PDB entry 7FIK | electron microscopy, 3.70 A resolution | chains b and e of the 32 polymer chains in the assembly

== Chain b ==
Protein: Nuclear pore complex protein Nup85
Organism: Xenopus laevis
UniProt: Q68FJ0 (NUP85_XENLA); numbering as in UniProt (aligned over 1-653)
Amino-acid sequence (653 residues; each row starts with the number of its first residue):
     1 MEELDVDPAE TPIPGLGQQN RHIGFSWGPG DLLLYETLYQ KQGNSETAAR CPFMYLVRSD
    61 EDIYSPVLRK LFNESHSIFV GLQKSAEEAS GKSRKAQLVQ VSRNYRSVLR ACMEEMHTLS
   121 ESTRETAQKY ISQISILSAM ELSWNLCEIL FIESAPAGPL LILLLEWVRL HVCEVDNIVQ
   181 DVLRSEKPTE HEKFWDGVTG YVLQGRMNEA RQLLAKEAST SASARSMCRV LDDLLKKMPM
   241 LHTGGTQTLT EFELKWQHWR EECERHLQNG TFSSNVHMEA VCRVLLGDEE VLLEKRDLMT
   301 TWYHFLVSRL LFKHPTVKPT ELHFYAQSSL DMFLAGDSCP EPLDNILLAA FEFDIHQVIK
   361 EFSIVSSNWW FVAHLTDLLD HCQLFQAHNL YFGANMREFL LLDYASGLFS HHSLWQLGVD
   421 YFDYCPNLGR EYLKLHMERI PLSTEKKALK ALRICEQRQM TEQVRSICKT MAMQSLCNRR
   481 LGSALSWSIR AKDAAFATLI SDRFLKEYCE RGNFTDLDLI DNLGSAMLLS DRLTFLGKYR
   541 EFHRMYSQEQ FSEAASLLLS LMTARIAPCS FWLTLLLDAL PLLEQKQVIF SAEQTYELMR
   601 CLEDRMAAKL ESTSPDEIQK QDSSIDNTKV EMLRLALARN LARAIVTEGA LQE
Not modelled in the structure: 1-17, 44-46, 59-60, 243-247, 272-275, 298-299, 386-395, 612-620, 648-653

== Chain e ==
Protein: outer Nup160
Organism: Xenopus laevis
Amino-acid sequence (1435 residues; each row starts with the number of its first residue):
     1 MAAAERHMTP FQAIDWAGSI TLPMVQRVGG FTRAIMAASV NLERSYMELI GAERETSRRN
    61 FRDLSLRPDV NLVIGGPKYA DCAGGYCYSE SSSLLSATRN RFLHWTSYAD TLELVEISLD
   121 INLVNNAVRL RILNCSILPG GVHICETPNN IVVLILTNQT VHRLILPHPS RMYRSEIISD
   181 SHIQSIFTDI GKTNFHDPSN TYVIPAIPGR APNTTASTAW LSSDGEALFA LPSISGGILV
   241 IKMPPHDMEG LVTIAELKQS SVMQRLLTGW MPSSIRGDQG PAHLPVSLAV HTLDHDSYLF
   301 ALCQDHKLRM WSYKDQMCLM VADMLEYVPV SKDIRQTAGT GHKLRLAFSE TLGILYLGVY
   361 LHTPKQGQFC VFQLMCAESN RYSLDHISSI FTNQETLIDF TFTLTSMDIW ALWLDDDNQT
   421 VVKHINFEEN QAGQWNPVFV NPLPEDDLAI SDEQEPQEAY LECLFAPGRF TIAAVQKAIQ
   481 ILRKGSGRVL DLSWEELRKD VTLTVENEIQ NAVIDYDVSQ EEFRQINIEN WCKFYTCCLQ
   541 YQETLSRPLA LLVHPDTNMV CLLRKGFLSF LAPCSLVEHL YLVPAEHLLT VDESVISDDI
   601 DAASDIVNLI QCLRMIADYI SEDMAYLMES ACCHLQSPER VAEQILEDLI ANDIDNIMEN
   661 IQNKLQDTRN PIRAIGFLLQ NMDYETNADM EQPQPNTRLN LSTLYGSITA SSVVCQAICK
   721 ISATRFLICR DLLILQHLLL RLGDMALIGA GQLLHSQQEL IPRAAQLLLS YYMIRWGSQC
   781 LACAVPVDIL ESNLQHLSVL ELSDSQVEKR RYTSGIQTIV ELFFEDVARK HFPHVFIQSG
   841 ASQLQEPLNW SDLIKRITNY LLQLLWPSNP NFQFAECLMR NCQYTQLQEY VRLLLPWCQV
   901 NVGSCHFMLA QCYLVAGEGH KALDCFSQAA SEVEREDFLE KLIRVEEGES VSPRLQYYNR
   961 VLRLLEDVGL PELVIQLATI AIGEASDDWR SQAALRTRIF KHHLDMGHNN QAYDALTQIP
  1021 DPSRQLDCLR QLVVVLCERS QLQDLVEFPY VNLHNEVVGI IESRARAVDL MTHNYYELLY
  1081 AFHIYRHNYR KAGSVMFEYG MRLGREVRTL RGLQKQVNSY LACLNCLRLI RPEYAWIVQP
  1141 VSGAVYERPG ASPKRNYDGE SSAVPSSSQI EILELRDLEK EYVLAQTRLT LAKHNPSTAA
  1201 IAGSSAAEEM VALLVQAGLF DTAISLCQTF KLALTSVFEG LACKCIRLQQ GGEAAQAEAW
  1261 EWLAANQLAT VITTKESSAT DEAWRLMISY LDKYEAKNTL YHHCIINKLL SHGVPLPNWL
  1321 INRYKAMDAA ELLRLYLKYD LLEEAAELVL EYVDALLGKG HQYFGIQAPL SATSQLVWFP
  1381 YSAIDHLRQA LGENESNQHN QAILSKLQRK MDEYFQKLKK ATDDYKKLVQ KPLRA
Not modelled in the structure: 1-40, 260-275, 485-489, 621-667, 690-702, 743-758, 838-848, 942-951, 1146-1166, 1369-1372, 1431-1435

== Chain b / chain e interface ==
Pairs across the interface (20):
  Ala495(b) - Thr1273(e)
  Arg565(b) - Ala1264(e)  hydrogen bond (side chain-backbone)
  Arg565(b) - Ala1265(e)
  Arg565(b) - Asn1266(e)  hydrogen bond (side chain-backbone)
  Arg565(b) - Gln1267(e)
  Tyr596(b) - Ala1122(e)
  Met599(b) - Asn1125(e)  hydrogen bond
  Arg600(b) - Gln1186(e)
  Glu603(b) - Asn1125(e)
  Glu603(b) - Arg1128(e)  salt bridge
  Asp604(b) - Gln1186(e)  hydrogen bond
  Glu611(b) - Ser1225(e)
  Glu611(b) - Gln1228(e)  hydrogen bond
  Glu611(b) - Lys1293(e)
  Glu611(b) - Tyr1294(e)
  Arg634(b) - Leu1129(e)
  Ala638(b) - Ile1084(e)  hydrophobic
  Ala642(b) - Ala1081(e)  hydrophobic
  Ile645(b) - Glu1077(e)
  Val646(b) - Ser1040(e)  hydrogen bond (backbone-side chain)
Also at the interface, not in a pair above, chain b (16 interface residues in all): Thr498, Val630, Glu631
Also at the interface, not in a pair above, chain e (27 interface residues in all): Leu1042, Asn1074, Tyr1080, Asn1118, Leu1121, Leu1189, Thr1190, Lys1193, Val1271

== In short ==
Chain b and chain e form an interface of 16 and 27 residues respectively; the contacts include 6 hydrogen
bonds and 1 salt bridge. Polar pairs include Glu603(b)-Arg1128(e), Arg565(b)-Ala1264(e) and
Arg565(b)-Asn1266(e).
Here chain b is Nuclear pore complex protein Nup85 and chain e is outer Nup160, both from Xenopus laevis.
Entry 7FIK (The cryo-EM structure of the CR subunit from X. laevis NPC) was determined by electron microscopy
(same publication as 7FIL).
